PDB entry 7KDE | electron microscopy, 3.55 A resolution | chains G and O of the 18 polymer chains in the assembly

# Chain G
Molecule: Envelope glycoprotein gp120
From: Human immunodeficiency virus 1
UniProtKB: Q2N0S6 (Q2N0S6_9HIV1); the construct lacks a stretch of the UniProt sequence and is renumbered around it, so the offset changes along the chain: 33-135 = UniProt 32-134; 144-185 = UniProt 135-176; 188-309 = UniProt 187-308; 312-321 = UniProt 309-318; 2 more segments
Chain sequence (479 residues; numbered 33 to 513 plus 11 insertion-coded residues; 13 numbers in that range are skipped by the numbering (no residue carries them; nothing is unmodelled there); the number before each row is that of its first residue; a row labelled like 185A-185J holds insertion residues (185A, then the next letters in order)):
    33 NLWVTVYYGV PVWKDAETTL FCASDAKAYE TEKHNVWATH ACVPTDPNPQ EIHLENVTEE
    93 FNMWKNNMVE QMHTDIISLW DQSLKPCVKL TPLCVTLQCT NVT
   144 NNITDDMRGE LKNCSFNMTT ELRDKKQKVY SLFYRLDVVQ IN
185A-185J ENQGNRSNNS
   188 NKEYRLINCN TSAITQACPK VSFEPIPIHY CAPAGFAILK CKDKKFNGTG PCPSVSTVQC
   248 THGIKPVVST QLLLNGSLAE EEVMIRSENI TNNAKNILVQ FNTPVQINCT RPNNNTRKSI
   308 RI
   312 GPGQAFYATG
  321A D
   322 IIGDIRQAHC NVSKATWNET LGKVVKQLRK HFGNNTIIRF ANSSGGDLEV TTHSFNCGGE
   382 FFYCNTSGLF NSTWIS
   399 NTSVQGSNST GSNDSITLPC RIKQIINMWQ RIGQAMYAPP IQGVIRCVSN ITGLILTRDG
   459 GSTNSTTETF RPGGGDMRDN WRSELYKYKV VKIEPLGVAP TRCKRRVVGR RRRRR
Not modelled in the structure: 33, 58-64, 79-81, 144-151, 185A-185J, 399-410, 505-513
Sequence notes: conflict Asn332 (Thr330 in Q2N0S6), Cys501 (Ala498 in Q2N0S6); expression tag (509-513)
Cystine bridges: Cys54-Cys74, Cys119-Cys205, Cys126-Cys196, Cys131-Cys157, Cys218-Cys247, Cys228-Cys239, Cys296-Cys331, Cys378-Cys445, Cys385-Cys418
Covalently attached groups: N-acetylglucosamine (NAG) linked to Asn88, Asn133, Asn160, Asn197, Asn262, Asn295, Asn301, Asn339, Asn363, Asn386, Asn392, Asn448; glycan linked to Asn156, Asn234, Asn276, Asn332
Reported in the primary citation:
  - post-translational modification sites: Asn156, Asn332

# Chain O
Molecule: 8ANC195 Fab Heavy Chain
From: Homo sapiens
Notes: antibody fragment or engineered binder
Chain sequence (244 residues; row label = number of the first residue in the row; note: 1 number in that range is skipped by the numbering (no residue carries it; nothing is unmodelled there); a row labelled like 77A-77D holds insertion residues (77A, then the next letters in order)):
     1 QIHLVQSGTE VKKPGSSVTV SCKAYGVNTF GLYAV
   35A N
    36 WVRQAPGQSL EYIGQIW
    54 RWKSSASHHF RGRVLISAVD LTGS
77A-77D SPPI
    78 SSLEI
82A-82C KNL
    83 TSDDTAVYFC TTTSTYDR
100A-100L WSGLHHDGVMAF
   101 SSWGQGTLIS VSAASTKGPS VFPLAPSSKS TSGGTAALGC LVKDYFPEPV TVSWNSGALT
   161 SGVHTFPAVL QSSGLYSLSS VVTVPSSSLG TQTYICNVNH KPSNTKVDKR VEPKSCDKTH
   221 HHHHH
Not modelled in the structure: 114-225
Cystine bridges: Cys22-Cys92

# Interface between chain G and chain O
Pairs across the interface (23):
  Val44(G) - Trp100A(O)  hydrophobic
  Trp45(G) - Trp100A(O)
  Lys46(G) - Trp100A(O)
  Thr90(G) - Arg100(O)
  Glu91(G) - Arg100(O)  salt bridge
  Glu92(G) - Gly31(O)
  Glu92(G) - Leu32(O)
  Glu92(G) - Thr97(O)
  Glu92(G) - Tyr98(O)
  Phe93(G) - Leu32(O)
  Asn94(G) - Leu32(O)
  Thr236(G) - Thr29(O)
  Thr236(G) - Leu32(O)
  Gly237(G) - Leu32(O)
  Pro238(G) - Gly31(O)
  Ile277(G) - Gly76(O)
  Thr278(G) - Leu74(O)
  Thr278(G) - Thr75(O)
  Thr278(G) - Gly76(O)
  Thr278(G) - Ser77A(O)
  His352(G) - Thr75(O)
  His352(G) - Gly76(O)  hydrogen bond (backbone-backbone)
  Phe353(G) - Gly76(O)
Interface residues without a listed pair, chain G (18 interface residues in all): Asp47, Arg456, Lys487
Interface residues without a listed pair, chain O (13 interface residues in all): Arg54, Asp99

# In short
The interface between chain G and chain O involves 18 residues on one side and 13 on the other; the contacts
include 1 hydrogen bond and 1 salt bridge. Among the polar pairs are Glu91(G)-Arg100(O) and
His352(G)-Gly76(O). From the paper: modification sites Asn156(G) and Asn332(G).
Chain G is Envelope glycoprotein gp120 (Human immunodeficiency virus 1) and chain O is 8ANC195 Fab Heavy Chain
(Homo sapiens); the structure, BG505 SOSIP.664 in complex with the V3-targeting rhesus macaque antibody 1485
and human gp120-gp41 interface antibody ..., was determined by electron microscopy.
